8B64 - chains L and d of the 34 polymer chains in the assembly; structure by electron microscopy, 2.59 A resolution.

[Chain L]
Molecule: Reaction center protein L chain
From: Rhodobacter capsulatus
UniProt: P19057 (RCEL_RHOCA); residues 0-281 here correspond to UniProt positions 1-282 (UniProt number = residue number + 1)
Sequence (282 residues; row label = number of the first residue in the row; numbering starts at 0):
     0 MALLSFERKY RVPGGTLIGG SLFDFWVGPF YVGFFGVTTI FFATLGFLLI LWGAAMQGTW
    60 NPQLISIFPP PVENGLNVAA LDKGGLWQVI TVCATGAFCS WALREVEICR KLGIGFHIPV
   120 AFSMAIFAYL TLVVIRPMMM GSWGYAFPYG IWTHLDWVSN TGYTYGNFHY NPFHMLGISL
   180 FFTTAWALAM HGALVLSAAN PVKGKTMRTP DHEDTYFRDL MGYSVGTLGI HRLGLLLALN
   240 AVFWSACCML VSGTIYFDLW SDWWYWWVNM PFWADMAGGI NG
Disordered / not traced: 0
Metal / ion sites: Fe ion: His-190, His-230 (shared with 3 residues of chain M)
Residues lining bound ligands:
  - 1,2-Distearoyl-sn-glycerophosphoethanolamine (3PE), molecule 1: Ala-1, Gly-27, Pro-28, Phe-29
  - 1,2-Distearoyl-sn-glycerophosphoethanolamine (3PE), molecule 2: Gln-62, Ile-150, Trp-151
  - 1,2-Distearoyl-sn-glycerophosphoethanolamine (3PE), molecule 3: Leu-195, Asn-199, Pro-200
  - bacteriochlorophyll a (BCL), molecule 1: Phe-46, Ile-49, Tyr-128, Leu-131, Phe-146, Ile-150, Trp-151, His-153, Leu-154, Trp-156, Val-157
  - bacteriochlorophyll a (BCL), molecule 2: Phe-97, Phe-121, Ala-124, Ile-125, Ala-127, Tyr-128, Leu-131, Trp-156, Val-157, Ser-158, Thr-160, Gly-161, Tyr-162, Asn-166, Phe-167, His-168, His-173, Gly-176, Ile-177, Phe-180, Phe-181, Val-241, Ser-244, Ala-245, Cys-247, Met-248
  - bacteriochlorophyll a (BCL), molecule 3: Val-157, Tyr-162, His-168, Phe-181
  - bacteriochlorophyll a (BCL), molecule 4: His-168, Met-174, Ile-177, Ser-178, Phe-181, Thr-182
  - bacteriopheophytin a (BPH), molecule 1: Thr-38, Phe-41, Ala-42, Gly-45, Phe-46, Ile-49, Ile-89, Cys-92, Ala-93, Ala-96, Phe-97, Trp-100, Glu-104, Ile-117, Ala-120, Phe-121, Ala-124, Tyr-128, Phe-146, Pro-147, Tyr-148, Gly-149, Ile-150, His-153, Phe-180, Ala-237, Leu-238, Val-241
  - bacteriopheophytin a (BPH), molecule 2: Phe-181, Ala-184, Trp-185, Ala-188, Met-189, Phe-216, Leu-219, Met-220
  - ubiquinone-10 (U10), molecule 1: Val-26, Phe-29, Tyr-30, Val-31, Gly-35, Val-36, Ile-39, Trp-100, Arg-103
  - ubiquinone-10 (U10), molecule 2: Pro-171, Met-174, Leu-175, Ser-178, Trp-263
  - ubiquinone-10 (U10), molecule 3: Leu-175, Ser-178, Leu-179, Thr-182, Trp-185, Ala-186, Met-189, His-190, Leu-193, Val-194, Glu-212, Asp-213, Phe-216, Met-220, Tyr-222, Ser-223, Val-224, Gly-225, Thr-226, Ile-229, Leu-232, Leu-236
  - ubiquinone-10 (U10), molecule 4: Trp-263, Trp-265, Trp-266
Swiss-Prot annotation at these positions:
  - binding site ((7R,8Z)-bacteriochlorophyll b): His-153, His-173
  - binding site (Fe cation): His-190, His-230
  - binding site (a ubiquinone): Phe-216

[Chain d]
Molecule: Light-harvesting protein B-870 alpha chain
From: Rhodobacter capsulatus
UniProt: P02948 (LHA1_RHOCA); numbering as in UniProt (aligned over 1-58)
Sequence (58 residues; numbered 1 to 58; the number before each row is that of its first residue):
     1 MSKFYKIWLV FDPRRVFVAQ GVFLFLLAVL IHLILLSTPA FNWLTVATAK HGYVAAAQ
Disordered / not traced: 55-58
Residues lining bound ligands:
  - 1,2-Distearoyl-sn-glycerophosphoethanolamine (3PE), molecule 1: Phe-11, Arg-15, Val-16, Ala-19, Val-22, Phe-23, Leu-26
  - 1,2-Distearoyl-sn-glycerophosphoethanolamine (3PE), molecule 2: Asp-12, Arg-14, Arg-15, Val-18, Ala-19, Gly-21, Val-22
  - bacteriochlorophyll a (BCL), molecule 1: Ile-7, Trp-8, Val-16, Gln-20, Phe-23, Ile-31
  - bacteriochlorophyll a (BCL), molecule 2: Gly-21, Leu-24, Phe-25, Ala-28, His-32, Leu-35, Phe-41, Trp-43
  - bacteriochlorophyll a (BCL), molecule 3: Leu-24, Leu-27, Ala-28, Ile-31, His-32, Leu-35, Phe-41
  - spheroidene (SPO), molecule 1: Lys-6, Ile-7, Leu-9, Val-10
  - spheroidene (SPO), molecule 2: Phe-17, Gln-20, Phe-23, Leu-24, Leu-27, Leu-30
  - spheroidene (SPO), molecule 3: Phe-25, Val-29, His-32, Leu-36
Swiss-Prot annotation at these positions:
  - binding site (a bacteriochlorophyll): His-32
From the paper describing this entry:
  - binding site for bacteriochlorophyll a: His-32, Trp-43

[Chain L / chain d interface]
Contacting residue pairs (9; chain L residue first):
  Leu-47(L) / Val-29(d)  hydrophobic
  Leu-50(L) / Leu-33(d)  hydrophobic
  Trp-51(L) / Leu-33(d)  hydrophobic
  Trp-51(L) / Leu-36(d)  hydrophobic
  Ala-54(L) / Leu-33(d)
  Ala-54(L) / Ser-37(d)
  Trp-59(L) / Leu-33(d)
  Trp-59(L) / Ile-34(d)
  Trp-59(L) / Ser-37(d)  hydrogen bond
Also at the interface, not in a pair above, chain d (6 interface residues in all): Phe-25

[In short]
5 residues of chain L and 6 residues of chain d are in contact; the contacts include 1 hydrogen bond. Its one
hydrogen-bonded contact is Trp-59(L)/Ser-37(d). From the paper: a binding site for bacteriochlorophyll a at
His-32(d) and Trp-43(d).
Here chain L is Reaction center protein L chain and chain d is Light-harvesting protein B-870 alpha chain,
both from Rhodobacter capsulatus. Entry 8B64 (Cryo-EM structure of RC-LH1-PufX photosynthetic core complex
from Rba. capsulatus) was determined by electron microscopy.
